Entry 7WZ7 (electron microscopy, 2.83 A resolution); this record covers chains A and C of the 5 polymer chains in the assembly.

# Chain A
Protein: engineered G alpha 12 subunit
Source organism: Homo sapiens
Amino-acid sequence (345 residues; row label = number of the first residue in the row; note: 26 numbers in that range are skipped by the numbering (no residue carries them; nothing is unmodelled there)):
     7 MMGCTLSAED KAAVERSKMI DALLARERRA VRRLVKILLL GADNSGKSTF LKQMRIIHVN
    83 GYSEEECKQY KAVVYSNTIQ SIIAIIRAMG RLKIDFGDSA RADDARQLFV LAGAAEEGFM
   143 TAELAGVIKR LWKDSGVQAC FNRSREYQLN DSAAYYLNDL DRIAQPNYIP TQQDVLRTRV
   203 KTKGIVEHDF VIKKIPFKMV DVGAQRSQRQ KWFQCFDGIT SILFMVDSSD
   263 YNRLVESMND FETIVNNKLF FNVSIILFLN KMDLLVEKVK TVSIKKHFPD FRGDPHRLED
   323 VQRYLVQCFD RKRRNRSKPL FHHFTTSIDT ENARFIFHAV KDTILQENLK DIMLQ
Unresolved in the structure: 7-11, 83-204, 225-230, 263, 377

# Chain C
Protein: scFv16
Source organism: Homo sapiens
Notes: antibody fragment or engineered binder
Amino-acid sequence (247 residues; each row starts with the number of its first residue; note: 3 numbers in that range are skipped by the numbering (no residue carries them; nothing is unmodelled there); a row labelled like 120A-120P holds insertion residues (120A, then the next letters in order)):
     2 VQLVESGGGL VQPGGSRKLS CSASGFAFSS FGMHWVRQAP EKGLEWVAYI SSGSGTIYYA
    62 DTVKGRFTIS RDDPKNTLFL QMTSLRSEDT AMYYCVRSIY YYGSSPFDFW GQGTTLTVS
120A-120P AGGGGSGGGGSGGGGS
   124 ADIVMTQATS SVPVTPGESV SISCRSSKSL LHSNGNTYLY WFLQRPGQSP QLLIYRMSNL
   184 ASGVPDRFSG SGSGTAFTLT ISRLEAEDVG VYYCMQHLEY PLTFGAGTKL EL
Unresolved in the structure: 120A-120P
Disulfides: Cys-147/Cys-217

# Interface between chain A and chain C
Contacting residue pairs (20):
  Ser-13(A) with His-155(C); Leu-221(C), hydrogen bond (side chain-backbone)
  Ala-14(A) with His-220(C), hydrogen bond (backbone-side chain); Leu-221(C); Glu-222(C); Tyr-223(C)
  Glu-15(A) with Tyr-161(C); Tyr-163(C), hydrogen bond; Arg-179(C), salt bridge; His-220(C), salt bridge
  Asp-16(A) with Asn-157(C), hydrogen bond; Tyr-161(C)
  Ala-18(A) with Tyr-101(C), hydrophobic
  Ala-19(A) with Tyr-101(C)
  Arg-22(A) with Ser-31(C); Ile-100(C); Tyr-101(C); Tyr-102(C)
  Met-25(A) with Ser-53(C), hydrogen bond; Gly-54(C)
Interface residues without a listed pair, chain A (9 interface residues in all): Leu-12
Interface residues without a listed pair, chain C (17 interface residues in all): Tyr-50, Pro-107

# Summary
Chain A and chain C form an interface of 9 and 17 residues respectively; the contacts include 5 hydrogen bonds
and 2 salt bridges. Among the polar pairs are Glu-15(A)/Arg-179(C), Glu-15(A)/His-220(C) and
Ser-13(A)/Leu-221(C).
Here chain A is engineered G alpha 12 subunit and chain C is scFv16, both from Homo sapiens. Entry 7WZ7
(GPR110/G12 complex) was determined by electron microscopy, deposited together with 7WXU, 7WXW, 7WY0 and 7X2V.
